Entry 1K4K (X-ray diffraction, 2.00 A resolution); this record covers chain A.

Chain A:
Protein: Nicotinic acid mononucleotide adenylyltransferase
Organism: Escherichia coli
Notes: EC 2.7.7.18
Reference sequence: P0A752 (NADD_ECOLI); residue numbers follow UniProt; this construct covers 1-213
Amino-acid sequence (213 residues; row label = number of the first residue in the row):
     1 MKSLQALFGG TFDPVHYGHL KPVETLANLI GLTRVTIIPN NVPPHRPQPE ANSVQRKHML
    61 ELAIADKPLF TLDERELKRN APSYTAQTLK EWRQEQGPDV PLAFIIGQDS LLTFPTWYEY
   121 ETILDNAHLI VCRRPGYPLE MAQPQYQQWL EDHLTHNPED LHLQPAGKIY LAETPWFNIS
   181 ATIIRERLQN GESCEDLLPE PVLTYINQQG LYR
Ligand contacts:
  - xenon (XE), molecule 1: Leu-7, Gly-9, Ile-38, Thr-88, Phe-104
  - xenon (XE), molecule 2: Phe-8, Phe-12, Val-15, His-19, Leu-20, Ile-37, Leu-60, Ile-64

In short:
Chain A binds xenon.
Chain A is Nicotinic acid mononucleotide adenylyltransferase (Escherichia coli); the structure, Crystal
structure of E. coli Nicotinic acid mononucleotide adenylyltransferase, was determined by X-ray diffraction
(same publication as 1K4M).
